Entry 9B6S (electron microscopy, 3.47 A resolution); this record covers chains A and L of the 11 polymer chains in the assembly.

# Chain A
Name: Capsid protein VP1
Organism: Adeno-associated virus
UniProt: Q6JC22 (Q6JC22_9VIRU); residue numbers follow UniProt; this construct covers 203-736
Amino-acid sequence (534 residues; each row starts with the number of its first residue):
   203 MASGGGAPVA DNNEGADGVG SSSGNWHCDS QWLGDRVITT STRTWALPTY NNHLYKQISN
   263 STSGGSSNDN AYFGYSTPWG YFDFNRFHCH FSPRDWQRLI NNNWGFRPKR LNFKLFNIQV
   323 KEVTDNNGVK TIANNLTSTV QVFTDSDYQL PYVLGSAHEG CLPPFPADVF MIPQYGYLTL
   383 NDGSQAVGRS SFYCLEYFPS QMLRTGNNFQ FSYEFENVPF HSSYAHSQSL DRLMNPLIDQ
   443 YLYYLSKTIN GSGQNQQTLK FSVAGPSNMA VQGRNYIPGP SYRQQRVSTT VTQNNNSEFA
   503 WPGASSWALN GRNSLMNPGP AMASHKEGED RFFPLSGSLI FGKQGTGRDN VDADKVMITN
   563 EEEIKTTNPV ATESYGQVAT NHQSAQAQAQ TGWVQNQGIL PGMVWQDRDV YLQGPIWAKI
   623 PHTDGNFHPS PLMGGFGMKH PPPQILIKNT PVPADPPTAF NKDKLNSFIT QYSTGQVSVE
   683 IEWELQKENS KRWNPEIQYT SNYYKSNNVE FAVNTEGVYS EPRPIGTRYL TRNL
Disordered / not traced: 203-218, 435-477, 581-593
What the authors report for this chain:
  - mutagenesis - Q588R: abolished binding to Fab1-1

# Chain L
Name: Fab1-6 light chain
Organism: Homo sapiens
Amino-acid sequence (107 residues; numbered 23 to 129; the number before each row is that of its first residue):
    23 VLTQPPSASG TPGQTVTISC SGSSSNVGSH SVNWYQHLPG TAPKLLIYSN HRRPSGVPDR
    83 FSGSKSDTSA SLAISGIQSE DEADYYCATW DGRLNVLFGG GTKLTVL
Disulfide bonds: C42-C109

# Chain A / chain L interface
Pairs across the interface - 7 pairs, chain A then chain L:
  A656(A) with R115(L)
  D657(A) with R115(L), hydrogen bond (backbone-side chain)
  P658(A) with R115(L)
  P659(A) with G114(L); R115(L); L116(L), hydrophobic
  S669(A) with R115(L), hydrogen bond (backbone-side chain)
Also at the interface, not in a pair above, chain A (10 interface residues in all): A661, N663, D665, L667, N668
Also at the interface, not in a pair above, chain L (5 interface residues in all): S51, H52

# In short
Chain A and chain L form an interface of 10 and 5 residues respectively; the contacts include 2 hydrogen
bonds. Polar pairs include D657(A)-R115(L) and S669(A)-R115(L). From the paper: Q588R of chain A abolishes
binding to Fab1-1.
Here chain A is Capsid protein VP1 (Adeno-associated virus) and chain L is Fab1-6 light chain (Homo sapiens).
Entry 9B6S (Fab1-6 in complex with the capsid of Adeno-associated virus type 9) was determined by electron
microscopy, deposited together with 9B6N, 9B6O, 9B6Q, 9B6R, 9B6T, 9B7K and 9 further entries.
